PDB entry 2ESV | X-ray diffraction, 2.60 A resolution | chains D and E of the 5 polymer chains in the assembly

== Chain D ==
Name: KK50.4 T cell receptor alpha chain
From: Homo sapiens
Notes: fragment: Extracellular domain
UniProtKB: P01848 (TCA_HUMAN); residues 117-205 here correspond to UniProt positions 3-91 (UniProt number = residue number - 114)
Sequence (199 residues; each row starts with the number of its first residue; note: 6 numbers in that range are skipped by the numbering (no residue carries them; nothing is unmodelled there); a row labelled like 7A-7B holds insertion residues (7A, then the next letters in order)):
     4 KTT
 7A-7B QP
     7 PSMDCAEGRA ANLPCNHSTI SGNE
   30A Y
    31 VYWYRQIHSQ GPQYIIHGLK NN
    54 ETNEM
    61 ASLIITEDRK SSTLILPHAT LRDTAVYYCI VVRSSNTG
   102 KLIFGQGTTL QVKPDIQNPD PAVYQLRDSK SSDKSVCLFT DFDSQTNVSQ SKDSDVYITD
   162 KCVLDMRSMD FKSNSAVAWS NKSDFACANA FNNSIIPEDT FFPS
Cystine bridges: Cys-21/Cys-89, Cys-138/Cys-188

== Chain E ==
Name: KK50.4 T cell receptor beta chain
From: Homo sapiens
Notes: fragment: Extracellular domain
UniProtKB: P01850 (TCB_HUMAN); residues 118-247 here correspond to UniProt positions 1-130 (UniProt number = residue number - 117)
Sequence (240 residues; row label = number of the first residue in the row; note: 5 numbers in that range are skipped by the numbering (no residue carries them; nothing is unmodelled there)):
     3 GVTQFPSHSV IEKGQTVTLR CDPISGHDNL YWYRRVMGKE IKFLLHFVKE SKQDESGMPN
    63 NRFLAERTGG TYSTLKVQPA ELEDSGVYFC ASSQDRD
   105 TQYFGPGTRL TVLEDLKNVF PPEVAVFEPS EAEISHTQKA TLVCLATGFY PDHVELSWWV
   165 NGKEVHSGVC TDPQPLKEQP ALNDSRYALS SRLRVSATFW QNPRNHFRCQ VQFYGLSEND
   225 EWTQDRAKPV TQIVSAEAWG RAD
Cystine bridges: Cys-23/Cys-92, Cys-148/Cys-213

== How chain D and chain E interact ==
Inter-chain disulfides: Cys-163(D)/Cys-174(E)
Contacting residue pairs - 89 pairs, chain D then chain E:
  Tyr-32(D) with Asp-99(E), hydrogen bond
  Tyr-34(D) with Asp-99(E); Thr-105(E); Gln-106(E), hydrogen bond (side chain-backbone); Phe-108(E), hydrophobic
  Gln-36(D) with Arg-37(E), hydrogen bond; Ile-43(E); Phe-91(E)
  Ser-39(D) with Phe-91(E)
  Gln-40(D) with Phe-91(E)
  Gly-41(D) with Phe-91(E); Phe-108(E); Gly-109(E)
  Pro-42(D) with Ile-43(E), hydrophobic; Phe-108(E)
  Tyr-44(D) with Asp-99(E); Thr-105(E)
  Tyr-88(D) with Arg-37(E)
  Asn-96(D) with His-48(E); Arg-98(E), hydrogen bond (backbone-side chain)
  Thr-97(D) with Tyr-33(E), hydrogen bond (backbone-side chain); His-48(E), hydrogen bond; Gln-55(E); Asp-56(E)
  Gly-98(D) with Gln-106(E), hydrogen bond (backbone-side chain)
  Lys-102(D) with Phe-45(E)
  Leu-103(D) with Tyr-35(E), hydrogen bond (backbone-side chain); Gln-106(E)
  Phe-105(D) with Glu-42(E); Ile-43(E)
  Gly-106(D) with Glu-42(E)
  Gln-107(D) with Glu-42(E)
  Asp-121(D) with His-140(E), salt bridge
  Tyr-125(D) with Ser-134(E); Ala-136(E); Glu-137(E); His-140(E); Thr-141(E)
  Gln-126(D) with Ser-134(E)
  Leu-127(D) with Phe-131(E); Glu-132(E); Thr-145(E); Val-147(E), hydrophobic
  Arg-128(D) with Phe-131(E); Glu-132(E), hydrogen bond (backbone-backbone)
  Asp-129(D) with Val-130(E); Phe-131(E)
  Ser-130(D) with Val-130(E), hydrogen bond (backbone-backbone); Glu-132(E), hydrogen bond; Glu-241(E); Ala-242(E)
  Lys-135(D) with Phe-131(E)
  Val-137(D) with Phe-131(E), hydrophobic
  Leu-139(D) with Thr-145(E)
  Asp-142(D) with Thr-141(E); Arg-198(E), salt bridge
  Tyr-158(D) with Lys-181(E); Glu-182(E), hydrogen bond (side chain-backbone); Gln-183(E), hydrogen bond
  Ile-159(D) with Leu-180(E)
  Thr-160(D) with Asp-176(E); Ser-194(E); Arg-196(E)
  Cys-163(D) with Cys-174(E), disulfide; Arg-196(E)
  Val-164(D) with Cys-174(E), hydrogen bond (backbone-side chain)
  Leu-165(D) with Gly-172(E); Cys-174(E), hydrophobic; Arg-198(E)
  Asp-166(D) with Ser-171(E), hydrogen bond (backbone-side chain); Gly-172(E), hydrogen bond (backbone-backbone)
  Met-167(D) with Lys-143(E); Ser-171(E); Arg-198(E); Val-199(E), hydrophobic
  Arg-168(D) with Ser-171(E), hydrogen bond (backbone-side chain)
  Met-170(D) with Lys-143(E)
  Phe-172(D) with Lys-143(E); Arg-198(E)
  Ser-174(D) with Arg-198(E), hydrogen bond
  Ser-176(D) with Arg-196(E), hydrogen bond (backbone-side chain)
  Ala-177(D) with Arg-196(E)
  Val-178(D) with Val-147(E), hydrophobic; Arg-196(E)
  Trp-180(D) with Leu-149(E), hydrophobic; Leu-180(E), hydrophobic; Ala-192(E), hydrophobic
  Phe-202(D) with His-140(E)
  Pro-204(D) with Ala-136(E), hydrophobic
Also at the interface, not in a pair above, chain D (51 interface residues in all): His-38, His-47, Ser-136, Thr-141, Asp-161
Also at the interface, not in a pair above, chain E (51 interface residues in all): Ser-58, Pro-110, Ala-129, Pro-133, Val-173, Thr-175, Pro-177, Ser-200

== Overview ==
The chain D/chain E interface involves 51 residues from each chain; the contacts include 1 disulfide bond, 19
hydrogen bonds and 2 salt bridges. Polar pairs include Asp-121(D)/His-140(E), Asp-142(D)/Arg-198(E) and
Tyr-32(D)/Asp-99(E).
Here chain D is KK50.4 T cell receptor alpha chain and chain E is KK50.4 T cell receptor beta chain, both from
Homo sapiens. Entry 2ESV (Structure of the HLA-E-VMAPRTLIL/KK50.4 TCR complex) was determined by X-ray
diffraction.
